Entry 8JKN (X-ray diffraction, 2.92 A resolution); this record covers chains B and C of the 4 polymer chains in the assembly.

Chain B:
Molecule: GAAA-Reverse
Sequence (19 nucleotides; numbered 1 to 19; the number before each row is that of its first residue):
     1 GGTTTCTCGG TTTCAGTTG

Chain C:
Protein: Interferon regulatory factor 4
Source organism: Homo sapiens
Notes: fragment: DNA-binding domain
Reference sequence: F2Z3D5 (F2Z3D5_HUMAN); numbering as in UniProt (aligned over 20-135)
Sequence (116 residues; row label = number of the first residue in the row):
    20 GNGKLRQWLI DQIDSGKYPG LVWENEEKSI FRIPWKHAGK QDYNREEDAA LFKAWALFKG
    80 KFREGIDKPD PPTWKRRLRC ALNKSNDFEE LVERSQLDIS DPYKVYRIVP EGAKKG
Not modelled in the structure: 20, 130-135
Sequence notes: engineered mutation Arg95 (Thr in F2Z3D5)

How chain B and chain C interact:
Residue-residue contacts - 17 pairs, chain B then chain C:
  DG9(B) - Asn21(C)  sugar contact
  DG9(B) - Gly22(C)  sugar contact
  DG10(B) - Gly22(C)  phosphate contact
  DG10(B) - Lys23(C)  hydrogen bond to the phosphate
  DG10(B) - Leu24(C)  hydrogen bond to the phosphate
  DG10(B) - Lys78(C)  hydrogen bond to the phosphate
  DG10(B) - Lys103(C)  base contact
  DT11(B) - Trp74(C)  hydrogen bond to the phosphate
  DT11(B) - Lys78(C)  salt bridge to the phosphate
  DT11(B) - Lys80(C)  phosphate contact
  DT11(B) - Arg96(C)  salt bridge to the phosphate
  DT11(B) - Lys103(C)  base contact
  DT12(B) - Lys80(C)  phosphate contact
  DT12(B) - Arg96(C)  phosphate contact
  DT12(B) - Cys99(C)  base contact
  DT13(B) - Arg95(C)  base contact
  DG19(B) - Leu116(C)  phosphate contact
Also at the interface, not in a pair above, chain C (13 interface residues in all): Ala100

Overview:
The interface between chain B and chain C involves 6 residues on one side and 13 on the other, with 4 hydrogen
bonds and 2 salt bridges. Polar pairs include DG10(B)-Lys23(C), DG10(B)-Leu24(C) and DG10(B)-Lys78(C).
Here chain B is GAAA-Reverse and chain C is Interferon regulatory factor 4 (Homo sapiens). Entry 8JKN (T95R
mutant IRF4 DNA-binding domain bound to an DNA containing GAAA motif) was determined by X-ray diffraction
(same publication as 8JKL, 8JKO, 8JKQ and 8JKS).
